Entry 7X8K (X-ray diffraction, 3.00 A resolution); this record covers chain A.

# Chain A
Name: Mannose-1-phosphate guanylyltransferase 1
From: Arabidopsis thaliana
Notes: EC 2.7.7.13
UniProtKB: O22287 (GMPP1_ARATH); residues 1-361 here = UniProt positions 1-361
Chain sequence (376 residues; row label = number of the first residue in the row; numbers below 1 keep their minus sign (Met-1 is residue -1)):
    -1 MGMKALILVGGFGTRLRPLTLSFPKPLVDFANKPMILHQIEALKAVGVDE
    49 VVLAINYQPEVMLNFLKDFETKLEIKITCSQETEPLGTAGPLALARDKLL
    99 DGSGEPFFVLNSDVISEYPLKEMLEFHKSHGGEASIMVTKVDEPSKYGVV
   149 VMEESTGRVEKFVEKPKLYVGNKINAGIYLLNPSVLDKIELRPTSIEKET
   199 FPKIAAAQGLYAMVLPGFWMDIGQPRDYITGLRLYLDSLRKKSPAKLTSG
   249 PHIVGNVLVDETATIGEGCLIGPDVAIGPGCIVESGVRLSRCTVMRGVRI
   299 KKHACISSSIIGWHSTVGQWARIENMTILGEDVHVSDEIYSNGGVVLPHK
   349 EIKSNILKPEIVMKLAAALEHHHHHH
Disordered / not traced: -1 to 0, 165, 367-374
Sequence notes: initiating methionine (-1); expression tag (0, 362-374)
Curated features (UniProtKB/Swiss-Prot):
  - binding site (GDP-alpha-D-mannose): Leu6, Val7, Gly85, Asn109, Asp111, Gly146, Asn173
  - binding site (diphosphate): Gly9, Gly11, Thr12, Arg13, Lys23
  - mutagenesis: Gly11 (G11S: In hsn1; reduced enzyme activity, ascorbate concentrations and N-glycosylation, and increased sensitivity to ammonium), Pro22 (P22S: In vtc1-1 and vtc1-2; reduced enzyme activity and ascorbate concentrations, and ozone-sensitive), Asp27 (D27E: Abolishes interaction with CSN5B and subsequent degradation in the dark by the 26S proteasome, and increases ascorbate accumulation in seedlings), Pro89 (P89L: In cyt1-1; deficient in N-glycosylation and cellulose, and embryo lethal), Pro223 to Met361 (Reduces catalytic activity 3-fold)
Residues lining bound ligands:
  - citrate anion (FLC): Val7, Gly8, Gly9, Phe10, Gly11, Thr12, Arg13, Leu14, Lys23, Gly221
  - guanosine-5'-diphosphate-alpha-D-mannose (GDD): Leu6, Val7, Gly8, Gly9, Lys23, Ala52, Ile53, Glu80, Pro83, Leu84, Gly85, Thr86, Pro89, Asn109, Ser110, Asp111, Val112, Tyr145, Gly146, Phe160, Glu162, Ile172, Asn173, Ala174, Gly175, Tyr177, Glu195, Trp217, Asp219
Reported in the primary citation:
  - binding site for guanosine-5'-diphosphate-alpha-D-mannose: Gly85, Gly146, Asn173
  - catalytic residues: Asp111, Glu195, Lys196, Asp219 (citing earlier work)
  - binding site for citrate anion: Gly9, Thr12, Arg13
  - binding site for pyrophosphate: Lys23

# Overview
Bound to chain A: guanosine-5'-diphosphate-alpha-D-mannose and citrate anion. Curated annotation (UniProt)
lists 7 GDP-alpha-D-mannose-binding residues, 5 diphosphate-binding residues and 6 mutagenesis sites. From the
paper: catalytic residues Asp111, Glu195 and Lys196 among others; a binding site for
guanosine-5'-diphosphate-alpha-D-mannose at Gly85, Gly146 and Asn173.
Chain A is Mannose-1-phosphate guanylyltransferase 1 (Arabidopsis thaliana); the structure, Arabidopsis
GDP-D-mannose pyrophosphorylase (VTC1) structure (product-bound), was determined by X-ray diffraction (same
publication as 7X8J).
